8SWP - chains B and C of the 3 polymer chains in the assembly; structure by X-ray diffraction, 2.10 A resolution.

Chain B (and C):
Name: Purine nucleoside phosphorylase
Source organism: Kluyveromyces lactis NRRL Y-1140
Notes: chain C of this document is another copy of the same molecule, construct and numbering; everything in this record applies to it too
UniProtKB: Q6CSZ6 (Q6CSZ6_KLULA); numbering as in UniProt (aligned over 1-306)
Amino-acid sequence (307 residues; numbered 0 to 306; the number before each row is that of its first residue; numbering starts at 0):
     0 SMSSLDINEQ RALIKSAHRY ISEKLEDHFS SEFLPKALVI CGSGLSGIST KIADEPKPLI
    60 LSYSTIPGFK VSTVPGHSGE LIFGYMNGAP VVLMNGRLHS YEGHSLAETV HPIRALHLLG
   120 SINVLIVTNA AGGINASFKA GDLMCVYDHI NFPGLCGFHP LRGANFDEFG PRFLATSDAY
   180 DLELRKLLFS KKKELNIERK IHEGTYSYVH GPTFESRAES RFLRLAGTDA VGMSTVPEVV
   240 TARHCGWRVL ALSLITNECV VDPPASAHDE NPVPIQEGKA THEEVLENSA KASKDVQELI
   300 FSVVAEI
Unresolved in the structure: 0-4, 72-77, 157-176 (chain C: 0-4, 70-77, 96-104, 211-213, 270-288)
Construct notes: expression tag (0)
Modified positions: Mse1 (selenomethionine); Mse85, Mse93, Mse143, Mse232 (selenomethionine; parent Met)
Residues lining bound ligands: hypoxanthine (HPA): Ala129, Ala130, Gly131, Phe213, Glu214, Val230, Gly231, Mse232, Thr255, Asn256, Cys258, Val284

How chain B and chain C interact:
Pairs across the interface (35):
  Tyr146(B) - Pro263(C)
  Asp147(B) - Ser215(C)  hydrogen bond
  Asp147(B) - Arg216(C)
  Asp147(B) - Ala217(C)  hydrogen bond (side chain-backbone)
  Asp147(B) - Pro263(C)
  His148(B) - Ser215(C)  hydrogen bond (backbone-side chain)
  His148(B) - Glu218(C)  salt bridge
  Ile149(B) - Ala217(C)  hydrophobic
  Ile149(B) - Glu218(C)
  Asn150(B) - Glu218(C)  hydrogen bond (backbone-side chain)
  Gly153(B) - Gly210(C)  hydrogen bond (backbone-backbone)
  Leu154(B) - Val208(C)
  Leu154(B) - His209(C)  hydrogen bond (backbone-backbone)
  Leu154(B) - Phe221(C)  hydrophobic
  Cys155(B) - Phe151(C)
  Cys155(B) - Pro152(C)  hydrophobic
  Cys155(B) - Cys155(C)  hydrogen bond
  Gly156(B) - His209(C)
  Asp177(B) - Arg216(C)  salt bridge
  Asp177(B) - Pro263(C)
  Leu181(B) - Ala264(C)
  Arg184(B) - Ala264(C)  hydrogen bond (side chain-backbone)
  Arg184(B) - Ala266(C)
  Lys185(B) - Ala266(C)  hydrogen bond (side chain-backbone)
  Lys185(B) - Asp268(C)  hydrogen bond (side chain-backbone)
  Phe188(B) - Ala266(C)  hydrophobic
  Phe188(B) - His267(C)
  Glu202(B) - Ser265(C)  hydrogen bond
  Glu202(B) - Ala266(C)  hydrogen bond (side chain-backbone)
  Thr204(B) - Ala217(C)
  Thr204(B) - Arg220(C)  hydrogen bond
  Phe221(B) - Phe221(C)  hydrophobic
  Leu224(B) - Leu224(C)
  Ala225(B) - Phe221(C)  hydrophobic
  Gly226(B) - Arg220(C)  hydrogen bond (backbone-side chain)
Interface residues without a listed pair, chain B (21 interface residues in all): Phe151
Interface residues without a listed pair, chain C (20 interface residues in all): Pro262

In short:
21 residues of chain B and 20 residues of chain C are in contact; the contacts include 14 hydrogen bonds and 2
salt bridges. Polar pairs include His148(B)-Glu218(C), Asp177(B)-Arg216(C) and Asp147(B)-Ser215(C). Chain B
binds hypoxanthine.
Chain B and chain C are both Purine nucleoside phosphorylase (Kluyveromyces lactis NRRL Y-1140); the
structure, Structure of K. lactis PNP bound to hypoxanthine, was determined by X-ray diffraction (same
publication as 8SWQ, 8SWR, 8SWS, 8SWT and 8SWU).
